PDB entry 6D6V | electron microscopy, 4.80 A resolution (low resolution: residue-level contacts below are approximate; hydrogen-bond / salt-bridge calls are withheld) | chains A and B of the 8 polymer chains in the assembly

[Chain A]
Molecule: Telomerase reverse transcriptase
Source organism: Tetrahymena thermophila
Notes: EC 2.7.7.49
UniProtKB: O77448 (TERT_TETTH); residue numbers follow UniProt; this construct covers 1-1117
Sequence (1117 residues; numbered 1 to 1117; the number before each row is that of its first residue):
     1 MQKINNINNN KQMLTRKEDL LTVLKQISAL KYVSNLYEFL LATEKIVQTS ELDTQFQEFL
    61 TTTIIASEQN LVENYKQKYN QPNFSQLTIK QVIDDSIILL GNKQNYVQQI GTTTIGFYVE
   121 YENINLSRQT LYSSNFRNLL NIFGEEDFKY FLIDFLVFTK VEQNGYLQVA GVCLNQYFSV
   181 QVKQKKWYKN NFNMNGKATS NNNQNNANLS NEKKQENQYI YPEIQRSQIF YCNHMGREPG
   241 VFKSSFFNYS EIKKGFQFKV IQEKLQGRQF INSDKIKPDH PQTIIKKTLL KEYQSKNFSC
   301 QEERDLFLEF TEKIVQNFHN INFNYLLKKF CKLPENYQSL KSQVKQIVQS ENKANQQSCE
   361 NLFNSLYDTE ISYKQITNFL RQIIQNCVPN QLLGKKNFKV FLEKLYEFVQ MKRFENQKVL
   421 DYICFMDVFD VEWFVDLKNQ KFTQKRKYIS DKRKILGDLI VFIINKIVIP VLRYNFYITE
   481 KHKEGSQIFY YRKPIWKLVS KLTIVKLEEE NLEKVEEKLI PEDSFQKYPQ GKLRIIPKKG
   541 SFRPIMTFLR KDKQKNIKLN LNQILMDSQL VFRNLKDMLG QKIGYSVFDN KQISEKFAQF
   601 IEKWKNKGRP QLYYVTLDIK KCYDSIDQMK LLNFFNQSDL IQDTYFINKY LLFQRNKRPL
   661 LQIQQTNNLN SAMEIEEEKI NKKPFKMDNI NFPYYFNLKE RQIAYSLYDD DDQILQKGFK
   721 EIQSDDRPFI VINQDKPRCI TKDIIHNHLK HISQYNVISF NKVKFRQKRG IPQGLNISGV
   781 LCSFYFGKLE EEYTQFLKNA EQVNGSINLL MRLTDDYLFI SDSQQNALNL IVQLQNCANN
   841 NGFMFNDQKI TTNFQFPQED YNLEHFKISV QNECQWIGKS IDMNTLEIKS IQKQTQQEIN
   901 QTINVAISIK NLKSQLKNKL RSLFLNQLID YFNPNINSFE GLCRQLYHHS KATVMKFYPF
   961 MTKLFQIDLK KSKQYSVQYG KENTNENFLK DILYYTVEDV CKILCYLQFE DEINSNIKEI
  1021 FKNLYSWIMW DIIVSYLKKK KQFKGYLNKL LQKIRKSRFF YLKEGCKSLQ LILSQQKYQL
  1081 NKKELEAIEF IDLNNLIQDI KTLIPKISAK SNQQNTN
Not modelled in the structure: 1-11, 182-213, 249-292, 510-524, 665-690, 1109-1117
Swiss-Prot annotation at these positions:
  - binding site (Mg(2+)): Asp618, Asp815, Asp816
  - mutagenesis: Lys90 (K90A: Decreased reverse transcriptase activity), Asp94 (D94A: Decreased reverse transcriptase activity; does not affect DNA-binding), Lys103 (K103A: Does not affect reverse transcriptase activity), Arg137 (R137A: Decreased reverse transcriptase activity), Glu145 to Glu146 (Does not affect reverse transcriptase activity), Phe158 (F158A: Abolished reverse transcriptase activity), Gln168 (Q168A: Strongly decreased reverse transcriptase activity; strongly decreased DNA-binding; Q168E: Does not affect reverse transcriptase activity; Q168N: Decreased reverse transcriptase activity), Leu174 (L174A: Decreased reverse transcriptase activity), Phe178 (F178A: Strongly decreased reverse transcriptase activity; strongly decreased DNA-binding), Lys183 to Lys189 (Strongly decreased reverse transcriptase activity), Lys183 to Lys186 (Strongly decreased reverse transcriptase activity), Lys185 to Lys186 (Does not affect reverse transcriptase activity), 47 further mutagenesis entries in UniProt
Reported in the primary citation:
  - catalytic residues: Asp618, Asp815, Asp816

[Chain B]
Molecule: 159-nt RNA strand
Source organism: Tetrahymena thermophila
Sequence (159 nucleotides; row label = number of the first residue in the row):
     1 AUACCCGCUU AAUUCAUUCA GAUCUGUAAU AGAACUGUCA UUCAACCCCA AAAAUCUAGU
    61 GCUGAUAUAA CCUUCACCAA UUAGGUUCAA AUAAGUGGUA AUGCGGGACA AAAGACUAUC
   121 GACAUUUGAU ACACUAUUUA UCAAUGGAUG UCUUAUUUU

[Interface between chain A and chain B]
Pairs across the interface - 161 pairs, chain A then chain B:
  Phe178(A) - U55(B)
  Gln181(A) - U55(B)
  Gln181(A) - C56(B)
  Asn217(A) - C134(B)
  Asn217(A) - U135(B)
  Gln218(A) - U135(B)
  Gln228(A) - C43(B)
  Tyr231(A) - A45(B)
  His234(A) - C39(B)
  His234(A) - C43(B)
  Met235(A) - U17(B)
  Met235(A) - U18(B)
  Met235(A) - U38(B)
  Gly236(A) - U18(B)
  Arg237(A) - U17(B)
  Arg237(A) - U18(B)
  Arg237(A) - C19(B)
  Arg237(A) - A20(B)
  Arg237(A) - G21(B)
  Arg237(A) - C35(B)
  Arg237(A) - U36(B)
  Arg237(A) - G37(B)
  Glu238(A) - A16(B)
  Glu238(A) - U17(B)
  Val241(A) - C39(B)
  Phe242(A) - C39(B)
  Lys243(A) - U38(B)
  Ser244(A) - U38(B)
  Ser244(A) - C39(B)
  Ser244(A) - A40(B)
  Asn324(A) - C15(B)
  Asn324(A) - A16(B)
  Tyr325(A) - U13(B)
  Tyr325(A) - U14(B)
  Leu327(A) - C15(B)
  Lys328(A) - U14(B)
  Lys328(A) - C15(B)
  Lys329(A) - U13(B)
  Lys332(A) - C15(B)
  Leu333(A) - C15(B)
  Leu333(A) - A16(B)
  Tyr337(A) - A16(B)
  Tyr337(A) - U17(B)
  Lys341(A) - U17(B)
  Lys374(A) - U99(B)
  Lys374(A) - A100(B)
  Arg413(A) - A45(B)
  Leu420(A) - U135(B)
  Leu420(A) - A136(B)
  Cys424(A) - A136(B)
  Gln444(A) - C132(B)
  Gln444(A) - A133(B)
  Gln444(A) - U138(B)
  Lys445(A) - U138(B)
  Arg446(A) - A133(B)
  Arg446(A) - C134(B)
  Arg446(A) - U137(B)
  Arg446(A) - U138(B)
  Lys447(A) - A133(B)
  Lys447(A) - C134(B)
  Ile449(A) - U137(B)
  Ser450(A) - C134(B)
  Ser450(A) - U137(B)
  Arg453(A) - U135(B)
  Arg453(A) - A136(B)
  Arg453(A) - U137(B)
  Arg473(A) - C43(B)
  Arg492(A) - C15(B)
  Lys497(A) - U18(B)
  Lys501(A) - U18(B)
  Lys501(A) - C19(B)
  Lys532(A) - C43(B)
  Lys532(A) - A44(B)
  Arg534(A) - C46(B)
  Ile545(A) - C46(B)
  Met546(A) - C46(B)
  Thr547(A) - C46(B)
  Leu549(A) - C43(B)
  Arg550(A) - U41(B)
  Arg550(A) - U42(B)
  Arg550(A) - C43(B)
  Asn562(A) - C48(B)
  Asp589(A) - C49(B)
  Asp589(A) - A50(B)
  Asn590(A) - C49(B)
  Asn590(A) - A50(B)
  Gln654(A) - A53(B)
  Gln654(A) - A54(B)
  Arg655(A) - A52(B)
  Arg655(A) - A53(B)
  Asn656(A) - A54(B)
  Arg658(A) - U55(B)
  Asn691(A) - A58(B)
  Asn691(A) - G59(B)
  Phe692(A) - U57(B)
  Tyr694(A) - U57(B)
  Phe696(A) - U55(B)
  Asn697(A) - U55(B)
  Lys699(A) - A52(B)
  Lys699(A) - A53(B)
  Lys762(A) - C19(B)
  Lys762(A) - A20(B)
  Asn776(A) - C47(B)
  Asn776(A) - C48(B)
  Ile909(A) - U135(B)
  Ile909(A) - A136(B)
  Lys910(A) - U135(B)
  Lys913(A) - A58(B)
  Ser914(A) - A54(B)
  Lys917(A) - A54(B)
  Asn918(A) - A53(B)
  Arg921(A) - A52(B)
  Arg921(A) - A53(B)
  Arg921(A) - A54(B)
  Phe924(A) - A51(B)
  Phe924(A) - A52(B)
  Ile929(A) - A51(B)
  Ile967(A) - A136(B)
  Leu969(A) - A136(B)
  Lys971(A) - A136(B)
  Lys971(A) - U137(B)
  Ser972(A) - A136(B)
  Lys973(A) - C134(B)
  Lys973(A) - A136(B)
  Lys973(A) - U137(B)
  Gln974(A) - U135(B)
  Gln978(A) - A58(B)
  Tyr979(A) - A58(B)
  Lys990(A) - G61(B)
  Asp991(A) - G59(B)
  Asp991(A) - U60(B)
  Tyr994(A) - G59(B)
  Tyr994(A) - G61(B)
  Tyr994(A) - C62(B)
  Tyr995(A) - G59(B)
  Glu998(A) - G59(B)
  Lys1038(A) - A70(B)
  Lys1038(A) - C71(B)
  Lys1041(A) - A79(B)
  Lys1041(A) - A80(B)
  Gln1042(A) - C78(B)
  Gln1042(A) - A79(B)
  Lys1044(A) - C72(B)
  Lys1044(A) - U73(B)
  Leu1051(A) - C71(B)
  Gln1052(A) - G64(B)
  Lys1053(A) - G61(B)
  Arg1055(A) - A67(B)
  Arg1055(A) - A70(B)
  Arg1055(A) - C71(B)
  Lys1056(A) - C62(B)
  Lys1056(A) - U63(B)
  Lys1056(A) - G64(B)
  Ser1057(A) - C62(B)
  Phe1059(A) - U66(B)
  Phe1059(A) - A67(B)
  Phe1060(A) - C62(B)
  Phe1060(A) - U63(B)
  Leu1062(A) - A67(B)
  Lys1063(A) - A65(B)
  Lys1063(A) - U66(B)
Interface residues without a listed pair, chain A (113 interface residues in all): Ser179, Ser245, Cys331, Gln338, Thr443, Tyr474, His482, Pro494, Lys555, Met566, Gln664, Gly774, Ser908, Leu925, Lys1039, Lys1101
Interface residues without a listed pair, chain B (62 interface residues in all): A12, A69, A89, U139
From the paper, about this interface:
  - interface residues, chain A: Val180(A)
  - interface residues, chain B: A52(B), U60(B), A80(B)

[Summary]
113 residues of chain A face 62 of chain B across their interface. Curated annotation (UniProt) lists 3
Mg2+-binding residues and 60 mutagenesis sites on chain A. The paper reports catalytic residues Asp618(A),
Asp815(A) and Asp816(A); interface residues Val180(A) and A52(B) among others.
Chain A is Telomerase reverse transcriptase and chain B is a 159-nt RNA strand, both from Tetrahymena
thermophila; the structure, CryoEM structure of Tetrahymena telomerase with telomeric DNA at 4.8 Angstrom
resolution, was determined by electron microscopy.
